Entry 7BPZ (X-ray diffraction, 2.43 A resolution); this record covers chains A and B.

Chain A:
Protein: Peroxisome proliferator-activated receptor alpha
Organism: Homo sapiens
UniProtKB: Q07869 (PPARA_HUMAN); residues 200-468 here = UniProt positions 200-468
Amino-acid sequence (273 residues; numbered 196 to 468; the number before each row is that of its first residue):
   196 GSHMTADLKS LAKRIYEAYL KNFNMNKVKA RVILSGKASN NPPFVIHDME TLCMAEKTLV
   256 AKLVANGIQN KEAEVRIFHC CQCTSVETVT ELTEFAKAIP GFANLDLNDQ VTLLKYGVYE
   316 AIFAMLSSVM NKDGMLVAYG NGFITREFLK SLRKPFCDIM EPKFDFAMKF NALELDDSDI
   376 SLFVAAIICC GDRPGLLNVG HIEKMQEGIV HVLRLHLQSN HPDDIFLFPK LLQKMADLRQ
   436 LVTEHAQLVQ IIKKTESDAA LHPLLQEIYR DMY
Unresolved in the structure: 196-197, 258-263
Construct notes: expression tag (196-199)
Ligand contacts: PEM (2-[P-[2-P-chlorobenzamido)ethyl]phenoxy]-2-methylpropionic acid): Ile272, Phe273, Cys275, Cys276, Gln277, Thr279, Ser280, Tyr314, Ile317, Phe318, Leu321, Met330, Val332, Ile339, Ile354, Met355, His440, Val444, Leu460, Tyr464
Curated features (UniProtKB/Swiss-Prot):
  - binding site (indeglitazar): Ser280, Tyr314, Tyr464
  - site: Leu433 (Essential for heterodimerization with RXRA)
What the authors report for this chain:
  - binding site for PEM: Ser280, Tyr314, His440, Tyr464

Chain B:
Protein: 15-meric peptide from Nuclear receptor coactivator 1
Notes: EC 2.3.1.48
UniProtKB: Q15788 (NCOA1_HUMAN); residues 683-697 here = UniProt positions 683-697
Amino-acid sequence (15 residues; each row starts with the number of its first residue):
   683 LTERHKILHR LLQEG
Unresolved in the structure: 683-685, 697
Curated features (UniProtKB/Swiss-Prot):
  - motif: Leu690 to Leu694 (LXXLL motif 4)

Chain A / chain B interface:
Residue-residue contacts (22; chain A residue first):
  Thr288(A) - Leu694(B)
  Glu289(A) - Glu696(B)
  Lys292(A) - Leu693(B)  hydrogen bond (side chain-backbone)
  Lys292(A) - Leu694(B)  hydrogen bond (side chain-backbone)
  Lys292(A) - Glu696(B)  hydrogen bond (side chain-backbone)
  Leu302(A) - His691(B)
  Leu302(A) - Gln695(B)
  Asn303(A) - His691(B)
  Gln305(A) - Leu694(B)
  Val306(A) - His687(B)
  Val306(A) - Leu690(B)
  Val306(A) - His691(B)
  Val306(A) - Leu694(B)  hydrophobic
  Leu309(A) - Leu694(B)  hydrophobic
  Lys310(A) - His687(B)  hydrogen bond
  Pro458(A) - Ile689(B)  hydrophobic
  Leu459(A) - Ile689(B)
  Glu462(A) - His687(B)  hydrogen bond (backbone-side chain)
  Glu462(A) - Lys688(B)  hydrogen bond (side chain-backbone)
  Glu462(A) - Ile689(B)  hydrogen bond (side chain-backbone)
  Glu462(A) - Leu690(B)  hydrogen bond (side chain-backbone)
  Asp466(A) - Arg686(B)  salt bridge
Interface residues without a listed pair, chain A (16 interface residues in all): Thr285, Phe297, Ile463

In short:
The interface between chain A and chain B involves 16 residues on one side and 10 on the other, with 8
hydrogen bonds and 1 salt bridge. Polar contacts include Asp466(A)-Arg686(B), Lys292(A)-Leu693(B) and
Lys292(A)-Leu694(B). Ligands of chain A: compound PEM. From the paper: a binding site for PEM at Ser280(A),
Tyr314(A) and His440(A) among others.
Chain A is Peroxisome proliferator-activated receptor alpha (Homo sapiens) and chain B is 15-meric peptide
from Nuclear receptor coactivator 1; the structure, X-ray structure of human PPARalpha ligand binding
domain-bezafibrate-SRC1 coactivator peptide co-crystals obtained by soaking, was determined by X-ray
diffraction together with 7BPY, 7BQ0, 7BQ1, 7BQ2, 7BQ3 and 7BQ4 from the same study.
